Entry 9RU5 (electron microscopy, 3.26 A resolution); this record covers chains B and M of the 4 polymer chains in the assembly.

== Chain B ==
Name: TCRpub beta chain
Organism: Homo sapiens
Chain sequence (242 residues; each row starts with the number of its first residue):
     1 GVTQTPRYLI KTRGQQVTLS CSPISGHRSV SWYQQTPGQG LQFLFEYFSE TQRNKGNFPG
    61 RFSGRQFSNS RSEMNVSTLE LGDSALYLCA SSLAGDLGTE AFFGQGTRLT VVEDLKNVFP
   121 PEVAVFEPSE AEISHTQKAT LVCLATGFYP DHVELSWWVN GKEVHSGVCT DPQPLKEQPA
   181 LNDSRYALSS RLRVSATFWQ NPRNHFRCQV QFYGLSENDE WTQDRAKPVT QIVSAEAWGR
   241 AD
Disordered / not traced: 196-201, 238-242
Cystine bridges: C21-C89, C143-C208

== Chain M ==
Name: MHC class I antigen
Organism: Homo sapiens
UniProt: F6IQR9 (F6IQR9_HUMAN); residues 1-276 here correspond to UniProt positions 27-302 (UniProt number = residue number + 26)
Chain sequence (276 residues; row label = number of the first residue in the row):
     1 HSMRYFFTSV SRPGRGEPRF IAVGYVDDTQ FVRFDSDAAS QKMEPRAPWI EQEGPEYWDQ
    61 ETRNMKAHSQ TDRANLGTLR GYYNQSEDGS HTIQIMYGCD VGPDGRFLRG YRQDAYDGKD
   121 YIALNEDLRS WTAADMAAQI TKRKWEAVHA AEQRRVYLEG RCVDGLRRYL ENGKETLQRT
   181 DPPKTHMTHH PISDHEATLR CWALGFYPAE ITLTWQRDGE DQTQDTELVE TRPAGDGTFQ
   241 KWAAVVVPSG EEQRYTCHVQ HEGLPKPLTL RWELSS
Disordered / not traced: 27-30, 175-276
Cystine bridges: C99-C162

== Chain B / chain M interface ==
Residue-residue contacts (16; chain B residue first):
  R28(B) - Q70(M)  hydrogen bond (side chain-backbone)
  R28(B) - T71(M)
  R28(B) - A74(M)
  F48(B) - A67(M)
  F48(B) - T71(M)
  S49(B) - A67(M)
  T51(B) - R63(M)  hydrogen bond (side chain-backbone)
  T51(B) - N64(M)
  T51(B) - A67(M)
  Q52(B) - R63(M)  hydrogen bond (backbone-side chain)
  R53(B) - Q60(M)
  R53(B) - N64(M)
  G95(B) - Q153(M)  hydrogen bond (backbone-side chain)
  D96(B) - Q153(M)
  L97(B) - Q153(M)  hydrogen bond (backbone-side chain)
  G98(B) - V148(M)  hydrogen bond (backbone-backbone)
Interface residues without a listed pair, chain B (11 interface residues in all): T99
Interface residues without a listed pair, chain M (10 interface residues in all): E152

== Summary ==
11 residues of chain B and 10 residues of chain M are in contact, with 6 hydrogen bonds. Among the polar pairs
are R28(B)-Q70(M), T51(B)-R63(M) and Q52(B)-R63(M).
Here chain B is TCRpub beta chain and chain M is MHC class I antigen, both from Homo sapiens. Entry 9RU5
(Cryo-EM structure of TCRpub/pMHC) was determined by electron microscopy.
